Entry 5ODV (electron microscopy, 4.00 A resolution); this record covers chains A and I of the 48 polymer chains in the assembly.

Chain A (and I):
Molecule: coat protein
Source organism: Watermelon mosaic virus
Notes: chain I of this document is another copy of the same molecule, construct and numbering; everything in this record applies to it too
UniProtKB: Q70J31 (Q70J31_9POTV); residues 3-283 here correspond to UniProt positions 11-291 (UniProt number = residue number + 8)
Amino-acid sequence (281 residues; row label = number of the first residue in the row):
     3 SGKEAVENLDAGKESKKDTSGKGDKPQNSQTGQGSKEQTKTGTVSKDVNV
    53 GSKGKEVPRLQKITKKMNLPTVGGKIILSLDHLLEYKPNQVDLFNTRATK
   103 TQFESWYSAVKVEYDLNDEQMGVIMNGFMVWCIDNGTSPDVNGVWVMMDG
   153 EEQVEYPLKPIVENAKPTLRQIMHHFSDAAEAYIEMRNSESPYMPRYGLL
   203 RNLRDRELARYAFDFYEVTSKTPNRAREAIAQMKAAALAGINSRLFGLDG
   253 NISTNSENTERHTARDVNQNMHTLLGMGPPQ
Not modelled in the structure: 3-59, 267-283
What the authors report for this chain:
  - binding site for the 5-nt RNA strand: S140, R172, D216, K236

Interface between chain A and chain I:
Residue-residue contacts (20):
  Q104(A) - S191(I)  hydrogen bond (side chain-backbone)
  Q104(A) - E192(I)
  K168(A) - E192(I)  salt bridge
  K168(A) - P194(I)
  R246(A) - R206(I)
  L247(A) - N204(I)
  L247(A) - L205(I)
  L247(A) - R206(I)  hydrogen bond (backbone-backbone)
  F248(A) - N204(I)
  F248(A) - A231(I)
  F248(A) - Q234(I)
  G249(A) - N204(I)  hydrogen bond (backbone-backbone)
  L250(A) - R203(I)
  L250(A) - N204(I)  hydrogen bond (backbone-side chain)
  D251(A) - R203(I)  salt bridge
  D251(A) - A238(I)
  G252(A) - L202(I)  hydrogen bond (backbone-backbone)
  N253(A) - A239(I)  hydrogen bond (side chain-backbone)
  S255(A) - A241(I)
  S258(A) - G242(I)  hydrogen bond (side chain-backbone)
Interface residues without a listed pair, chain A (15 interface residues in all): T103, A167, S245
Interface residues without a listed pair, chain I (19 interface residues in all): S193, D207, M235, L240, N244

Summary:
The interface between chain A and chain I involves 15 residues on one side and 19 on the other, with 7
hydrogen bonds and 2 salt bridges. Polar pairs include K168(A)-E192(I), D251(A)-R203(I) and Q104(A)-S191(I).
The paper reports a binding site for the 5-nt RNA strand at S140(A), R172(A) and D216(A) among others.
Chain A and chain I are both coat protein (Watermelon mosaic virus); the structure, Structure of Watermelon
mosaic virus potyvirus, was determined by electron microscopy.
